Entry 8RVO (electron microscopy, 2.69 A resolution); this record covers chains I and J of the 34 polymer chains in the assembly.

[Chain I]
Molecule: Proteasome subunit beta type-2
Source organism: Saccharomyces cerevisiae
Notes: EC 3.4.25.1
UniProt: P25043 (PSB2_YEAST); the construct has insertions or renumbered stretches relative to UniProt, so the offset changes along the chain: -29 to -2 = UniProt 1-28; 0-192 = UniProt 29-221; 194-232 = UniProt 222-260
Amino-acid sequence (261 residues; numbered -29 to 232; 1 number in that range is skipped by the numbering (no residue carries it; nothing is unmodelled there); the number before each row is that of its first residue; numbers below 1 keep their minus sign (Met-29 is residue -29)):
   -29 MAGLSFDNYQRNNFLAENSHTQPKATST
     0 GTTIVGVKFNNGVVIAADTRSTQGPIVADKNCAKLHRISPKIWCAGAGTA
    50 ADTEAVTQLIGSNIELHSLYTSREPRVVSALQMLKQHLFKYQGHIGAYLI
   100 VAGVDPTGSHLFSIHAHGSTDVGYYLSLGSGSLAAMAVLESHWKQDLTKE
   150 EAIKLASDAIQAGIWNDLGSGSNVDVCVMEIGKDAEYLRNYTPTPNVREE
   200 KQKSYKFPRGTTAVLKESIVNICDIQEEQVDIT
Not modelled in the structure: -29 to -28, 0, 193-232
Construct notes: conflict Thr191 (Leu220 in P25043), Pro192 (Thr221 in P25043); insertion (193)
Swiss-Prot annotation at these positions:
  - active site: Thr1 (Nucleophile)
From the paper describing this entry:
  - catalytic residues: Thr1 (citing earlier work)

[Chain J]
Molecule: Proteasome subunit beta type-3
Source organism: Saccharomyces cerevisiae
UniProt: P25451 (PSB3_YEAST); residues 1-205 here = UniProt positions 1-205
Amino-acid sequence (205 residues; row label = number of the first residue in the row):
     1 MSDPSSINGGIVVAMTGKDCVAIACDLRLGSQSLGVSNKFEKIFHYGHVF
    51 LGITGLATDVTTLNEMFRYKTNLYKLKEERAIEPETFTQLVSSSLYERRF
   101 GPYFVGPVVAGINSKSGKPFIAGFDLIGCIDEAKDFIVSGTASDQLFGMC
   151 ESLYEPNLEPEDLFETISQALLNAADRDALSGWGAVVYIIKKDEVVKRYL
   201 KMRQD
Not modelled in the structure: 1-4, 29-38, 178-179, 203-205
Swiss-Prot annotation at these positions:
  - modified residue: Ser31 (Phosphoserine)
  - cross-link: Lys70 (Glycyl lysine isopeptide (Lys-Gly) (interchain with G-Cter in ubiquitin))

[Interface between chain I and chain J]
Pairs across the interface - 39 pairs, chain I then chain J:
  Leu-26(I) - Tyr96(J)
  Leu-26(I) - Glu97(J)
  Leu-26(I) - Arg99(J)
  Leu-26(I) - Phe100(J)  hydrophobic
  Ser-25(I) - Glu97(J)  hydrogen bond (backbone-backbone)
  Ser-25(I) - Arg98(J)
  Ser-25(I) - Phe100(J)
  Ser-25(I) - Gly101(J)
  Phe-24(I) - Phe100(J)  hydrophobic
  Asp-23(I) - Arg98(J)  salt bridge
  Asp-23(I) - Gly101(J)
  Asn-22(I) - Arg98(J)
  Tyr-21(I) - Phe100(J)
  Arg-19(I) - Asp59(J)  salt bridge
  Asn-18(I) - Gly101(J)
  Asn-18(I) - Pro102(J)  hydrogen bond (side chain-backbone)
  Asn-18(I) - Phe104(J)
  Leu-15(I) - Leu56(J)  hydrophobic
  Leu-15(I) - Phe104(J)  hydrophobic
  His-10(I) - Asn8(J)
  His-10(I) - Leu56(J)
  Gln-8(I) - Phe104(J)
  Pro-7(I) - Phe104(J)
  Pro-7(I) - Leu126(J)
  Lys-6(I) - Leu126(J)
  Ala-5(I) - Asp125(J)
  Ala-5(I) - Leu126(J)  hydrophobic
  Thr-4(I) - Asp125(J)
  Thr-4(I) - Cys129(J)  hydrogen bond
  Ile25(I) - Ser143(J)
  Thr48(I) - Ile127(J)
  Ala49(I) - Cys129(J)  hydrophobic
  Ala50(I) - Tyr96(J)
  Ala50(I) - Ile127(J)  hydrophobic
  Asp51(I) - Tyr96(J)  hydrogen bond
  Asp51(I) - Arg99(J)  salt bridge
  Ala54(I) - Tyr96(J)
  His93(I) - Arg99(J)
  Ile94(I) - Tyr96(J)
Other interface residues (no listed pair), chain I (24 interface residues in all): Tyr90
Other interface residues (no listed pair), chain J (18 interface residues in all): Val105, Ala142

[Overview]
24 residues of chain I face 18 of chain J across their interface; the contacts include 4 hydrogen bonds and 3
salt bridges. Polar contacts include Asp-23(I)-Arg98(J), Arg-19(I)-Asp59(J) and Asp51(I)-Arg99(J). UniProt
lists active-site residue Thr1(I) on chain I. The paper reports the catalytic residue Thr1(I).
Here chain I is Proteasome subunit beta type-2 and chain J is Proteasome subunit beta type-3, both from
Saccharomyces cerevisiae. Entry 8RVO (Proteasomal late precursor complex from pre1-1, state 1) was determined
by electron microscopy together with 8RVL, 8RVP, 8RVQ and 9GBK from the same study.
